8RG2 - chain A; structure by X-ray diffraction, 1.80 A resolution.

== Chain A ==
Protein: Beta-lactamase
Source organism: Mycobacterium tuberculosis
Notes: EC 3.5.2.6
UniProt: P9WKD3 (BLAC_MYCTU); the construct lacks a stretch of the UniProt sequence and is renumbered around it, so the offset changes along the chain: 29-83 = UniProt 43-97; 86-145 = UniProt 98-157; 146-238 = UniProt 162-254; 240-252 = UniProt 255-267; 1 more segments
Chain sequence (265 residues; row label = number of the first residue in the row; note: 4 numbers in that range are skipped by the numbering (no residue carries them; nothing is unmodelled there); a row labelled like 145A-145D holds insertion residues (145A, then the next letters in order)):
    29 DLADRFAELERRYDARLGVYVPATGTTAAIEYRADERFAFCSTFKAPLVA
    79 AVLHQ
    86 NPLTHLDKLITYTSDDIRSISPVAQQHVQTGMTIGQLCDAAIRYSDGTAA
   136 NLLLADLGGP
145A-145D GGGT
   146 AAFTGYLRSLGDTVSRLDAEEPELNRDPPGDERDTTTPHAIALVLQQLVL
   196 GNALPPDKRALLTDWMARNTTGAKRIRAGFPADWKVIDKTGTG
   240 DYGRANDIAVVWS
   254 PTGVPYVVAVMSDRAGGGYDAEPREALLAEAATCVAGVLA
Curated features (UniProtKB/Swiss-Prot):
  - active site: Ser70 (Acyl-ester intermediate), Glu166 (Proton acceptor)
  - binding site (substrate): Ser130, Thr235 to Thr237
  - site: Lys73 (Increases nucleophilicity of active site Ser), Ile105 (Functions as a gatekeeper residue that regulates substrate accessibility to the enzyme active site)

== Summary ==
Curated annotation (UniProt) lists active-site residues Ser70 and Glu166 and 4 substrate-binding residues.
Chain A is Beta-lactamase (Mycobacterium tuberculosis); the structure, Structure of BlaC from Mycobacterium
tuberculosis at pH 8, was determined by X-ray diffraction, deposited together with 8RFZ and 8RII.
